Entry 2FR5 (X-ray diffraction, 1.48 A resolution); this record covers chains A and C of the 4 polymer chains in the assembly.

# Chain A (and C)
Protein: Cytidine deaminase
From: Mus musculus
Notes: EC 3.5.4.5; chain C of this document is another copy of the same molecule, construct and numbering; everything in this record applies to it too
UniProt: P56389 (CDD_MOUSE); residues 1-146 here = UniProt positions 1-146
Chain sequence (146 residues; each row starts with the number of its first residue):
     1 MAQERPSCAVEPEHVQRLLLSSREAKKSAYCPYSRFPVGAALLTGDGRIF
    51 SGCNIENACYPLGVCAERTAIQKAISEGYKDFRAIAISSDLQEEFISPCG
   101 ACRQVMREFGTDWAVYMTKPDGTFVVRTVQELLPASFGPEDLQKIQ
Unresolved in the structure: 1-10 (chain C: 1-9, 144-146)
Swiss-Prot annotation at these positions:
  - active site: Glu67 (Proton donor)
  - binding site (substrate): Asn54 to Glu56
  - binding site (Zn(2+)): Cys65, Cys99, Cys102
Ion coordination: Zn2+: Cys65, Cys99, Cys102 (together with tetrahydrouridine)
Residues lining bound ligands:
  - tetrahydrouridine (TYU), molecule 1: Ser34, Phe36, Val38, Asn54, Glu56, Val64, Cys65, Ala66, Glu67, Ser97, Pro98, Cys99, Cys102
  - tetrahydrouridine (TYU), molecule 2: Ala58, Cys59, Tyr60, Pro61

# Interface between chain A and chain C
Contacting residue pairs (21):
  Tyr33(A) with Tyr60(C)
  Ser34(A) with Tyr60(C)
  Glu56(A) with Tyr60(C)
  Cys59(A) with Cys65(C), hydrogen bond; Cys99(C), hydrophobic
  Tyr60(A) with Ser34(C); Glu56(C); Tyr60(C), hydrophobic; Pro61(C)
  Pro61(A) with Tyr60(C); Pro61(C); Gly63(C); Val64(C); Arg68(C)
  Leu62(A) with Ala101(C), hydrophobic
  Gly63(A) with Pro61(C)
  Val64(A) with Pro61(C)
  Cys65(A) with Cys59(C), hydrophobic
  Arg68(A) with Pro61(C)
  Cys99(A) with Cys59(C), hydrophobic
  Ala101(A) with Leu62(C), hydrophobic
Other interface residues (no listed pair), chain C (13 interface residues in all): Tyr33

# In short
The chain A/chain C interface involves 13 residues from each chain, with 1 hydrogen bond. Its one
hydrogen-bonded contact is Cys59(A)-Cys65(C). Ligands of chain A: tetrahydrouridine. From UniProt: active-site
residue Glu67(A), 3 substrate-binding residues and 3 Zn2+-binding residues on chain A.
Both chains are Cytidine deaminase (Mus musculus). Entry 2FR5 (Crystal Structure of Mouse Cytidine Deaminase
Complexed with Tetrahydrouridine) was determined by X-ray diffraction together with 2FR6 and 1ZAB from the
same study.
